Entry 8JR0 (electron microscopy, 2.80 A resolution); this record covers chains C and G of the 20 polymer chains in the assembly.

[Chain C]
Protein: ATP synthase subunit alpha
Organism: Mycobacterium tuberculosis
Notes: EC 7.1.2.2
UniProt: P9WPU7 (ATPA_MYCTU); residues 1-549 here = UniProt positions 1-549
Sequence (549 residues; numbered 1 to 549; the number before each row is that of its first residue):
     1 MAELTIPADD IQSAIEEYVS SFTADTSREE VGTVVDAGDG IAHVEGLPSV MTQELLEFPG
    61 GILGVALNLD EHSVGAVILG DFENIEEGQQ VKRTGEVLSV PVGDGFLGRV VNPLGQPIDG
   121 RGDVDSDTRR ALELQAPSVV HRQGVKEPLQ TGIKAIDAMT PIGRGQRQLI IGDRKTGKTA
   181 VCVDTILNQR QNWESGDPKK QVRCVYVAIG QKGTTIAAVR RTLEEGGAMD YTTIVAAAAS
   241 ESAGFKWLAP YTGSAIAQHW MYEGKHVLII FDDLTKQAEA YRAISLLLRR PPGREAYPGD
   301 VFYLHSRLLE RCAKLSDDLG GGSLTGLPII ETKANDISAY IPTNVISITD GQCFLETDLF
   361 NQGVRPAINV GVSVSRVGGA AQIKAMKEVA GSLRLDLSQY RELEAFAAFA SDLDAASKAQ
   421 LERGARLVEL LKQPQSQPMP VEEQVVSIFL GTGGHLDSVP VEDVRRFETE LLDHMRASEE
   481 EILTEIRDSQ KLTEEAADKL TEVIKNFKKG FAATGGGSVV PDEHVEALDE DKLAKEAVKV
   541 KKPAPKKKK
Not modelled in the structure: 1-4, 23-28, 514-518, 546-549
Ion coordination: Mg2+: Thr179 (together with ATP)
Ligand contacts:
  - ADP: Val374, Ser375, Arg376
  - ATP (adenosine-5'-triphosphate): Asp173, Arg174, Lys175, Thr176, Gly177, Lys178, Thr179, Ala180, Asp273, Glu331, Phe360, Arg365, Pro366, Gln433, Pro434, Gln435
UniProt features mapped onto this chain:
  - binding site (ATP): Gly172 to Thr179
  - site: Ser373 (Required for activity)
  - cross-link: Lys499 (Isoglutamyl lysine isopeptide (Lys-Gln) (interchain with Q-Cter in protein Pup))

[Chain G]
Protein: ATP synthase gamma chain
Organism: Mycobacterium tuberculosis
UniProt: P9WPU9 (ATPG_MYCTU); numbering as in UniProt (aligned over 1-305)
Sequence (305 residues; row label = number of the first residue in the row):
     1 MAATLRELRG RIRSAGSIKK ITKAQELIAT SRIARAQARL ESARPYAFEI TRMLTTLAAE
    61 AALDHPLLVE RPEPKRAGVL VVSSDRGLCG AYNANIFRRS EELFSLLREA GKQPVLYVVG
   121 RKAQNYYSFR NWNITESWMG FSEQPTYENA AEIASTLVDA FLLGTDNGED QRSDSGEGVD
   181 ELHIVYTEFK SMLSQSAEAH RIAPMVVEYV EEDIGPRTLY SFEPDATMLF ESLLPRYLTT
   241 RVYAALLESA ASELASRQRA MKSATDNADD LIKALTLMAN RERQAQITQE ISEIVGGANA
   301 LAEAR
Not modelled in the structure: 1-2, 164-176, 303-305

[Interface between chain C and chain G]
Contacting residue pairs (66; chain C residue first):
  Pro291(C) with Ala300(G), hydrophobic
  Pro292(C) with Ala300(G)
  Glu295(C) with Glu293(G), hydrogen bond (backbone-side chain)
  Val519(C) with Arg130(G); Asn131(G)
  Val520(C) with Arg130(G); Asn131(G); Trp132(G)
  Pro521(C) with Arg130(G)
  Glu523(C) with Tyr126(G); Arg130(G), salt bridge
  Val525(C) with Glu102(G); Ser105(G), hydrogen bond (backbone-side chain)
  Glu526(C) with Glu102(G); Ser105(G)
  Ala527(C) with Glu102(G); Ser105(G); Leu106(G); Glu109(G)
  Leu528(C) with Arg99(G); Glu102(G), hydrogen bond (backbone-backbone); Leu106(G)
  Asp529(C) with Leu106(G)
  Glu530(C) with Leu106(G)
  Lys532(C) with Ala199(G)
  Leu533(C) with Leu103(G), hydrophobic; His183(G); Ala199(G)
  Ala534(C) with Ala199(G), hydrogen bond (backbone-backbone); His200(G); Arg201(G), hydrogen bond (backbone-backbone)
  Lys535(C) with Arg201(G); Val206(G)
  Glu536(C) with His200(G), salt bridge; Arg201(G), hydrogen bond (backbone-backbone); Ile202(G); Met205(G); Val206(G), hydrogen bond (backbone-backbone); Tyr237(G), hydrogen bond; Arg241(G), salt bridge
  Ala537(C) with Val206(G); Glu208(G)
  Val538(C) with Leu54(G), hydrophobic; Ala58(G), hydrophobic; Leu68(G), hydrophobic; Met205(G), hydrophobic; Val206(G), hydrogen bond (backbone-backbone); Glu208(G)
  Lys539(C) with Thr55(G), hydrogen bond (backbone-side chain); Glu208(G); Val210(G)
  Val540(C) with Thr55(G); Ala58(G), hydrophobic; Glu208(G), hydrogen bond (backbone-backbone); Tyr209(G); Val210(G), hydrogen bond (backbone-backbone)
  Lys541(C) with Val210(G); Glu211(G); Glu212(G); Asp213(G), salt bridge
  Lys542(C) with Ala59(G); Tyr209(G); Glu211(G)
  Pro543(C) with Glu211(G); Glu212(G)
  Ala544(C) with Tyr209(G)
Also at the interface, not in a pair above, chain C (30 interface residues in all): Gly293, Arg294, Ser338, Pro545
Also at the interface, not in a pair above, chain G (43 interface residues in all): Ala3, Ala61, Leu63, Glu101, Val207, Ile214, Phe230, Leu234, Gly296, Gly297, Leu301

[Overview]
30 residues of chain C and 43 residues of chain G are in contact, with 12 hydrogen bonds and 4 salt bridges.
Among the polar pairs are Glu523(C)-Arg130(G), Glu536(C)-His200(G) and Glu536(C)-Arg241(G). Bound to chain C:
ATP and ADP.
Chain C is ATP synthase subunit alpha and chain G is ATP synthase gamma chain, both from Mycobacterium
tuberculosis; the structure, Cryo-EM structure of Mycobacterium tuberculosis ATP synthase in complex with
TBAJ-587, was determined by electron microscopy together with 8J0S, 8J0T, 8J57, 8J58 and 8JR1 from the same
study.
